Entry 6ZLZ (X-ray diffraction, 3.52 A resolution); this record covers chains A and C of the 6 polymer chains in the assembly.

Chain A (and C):
Name: Capsid protein VP1
Organism: Merkel cell polyomavirus
Notes: chain C of this document is another copy of the same molecule, construct and numbering; everything in this record applies to it too
UniProtKB: B0G0W3 (B0G0W3_9POLY); residue numbers follow UniProt; this construct covers 1-423
Chain sequence (423 residues; each row starts with the number of its first residue):
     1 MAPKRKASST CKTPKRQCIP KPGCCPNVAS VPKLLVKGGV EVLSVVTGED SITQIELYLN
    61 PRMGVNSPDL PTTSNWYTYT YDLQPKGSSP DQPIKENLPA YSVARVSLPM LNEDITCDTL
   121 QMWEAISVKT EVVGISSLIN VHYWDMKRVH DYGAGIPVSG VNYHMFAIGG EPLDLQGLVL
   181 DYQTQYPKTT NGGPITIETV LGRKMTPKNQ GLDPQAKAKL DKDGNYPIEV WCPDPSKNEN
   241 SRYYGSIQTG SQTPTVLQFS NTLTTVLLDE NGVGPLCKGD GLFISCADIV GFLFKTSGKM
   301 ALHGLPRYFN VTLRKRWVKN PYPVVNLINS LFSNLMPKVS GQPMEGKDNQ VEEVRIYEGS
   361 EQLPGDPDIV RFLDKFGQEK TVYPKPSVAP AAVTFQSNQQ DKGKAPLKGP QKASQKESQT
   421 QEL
Unresolved in the structure: 1-17, 377-423 (chain C: 1-17, 378-423)
Bound ions: Ca2+ site 1: S236, E239 (shared with E353(C) of chain C); Ca2+ site 2: E353 (shared with 1 residue of chain B; S236(C), E239(C) of chain C)
Reported in the primary citation:
  - self-association interface (contacts with another copy of this molecule); pairs are residue here / residue on that copy: C18-C24 (disulfide), C25-C117
  - Ca2+ coordination: S236, E239

Chain A / chain C interface:
Contacting residue pairs - 55 pairs, chain A then chain C:
  M122(A) with G365(C)
  E171(A) with D368(C)
  L212(A) with E352(C)
  K217(A) with E352(C), salt bridge
  S236(A) with E352(C)
  E239(A) with E353(C); R355(C), salt bridge
  N240(A) with P367(C)
  V273(A) with L363(C), hydrophobic
  K278(A) with D366(C), salt bridge; D368(C), salt bridge
  R316(A) with L363(C)
  V318(A) with L363(C); G365(C)
  K319(A) with Q362(C); L363(C), hydrogen bond (backbone-backbone); P364(C); G365(C), hydrogen bond (backbone-backbone)
  P321(A) with G365(C)
  Y322(A) with D366(C), hydrogen bond; D368(C); I369(C); V370(C), hydrogen bond (side chain-backbone); F376(C), hydrophobic
  N326(A) with L373(C)
  L327(A) with F376(C), hydrophobic
  S330(A) with L373(C)
  E345(A) with F372(C)
  E352(A) with K217(C), salt bridge; D234(C); S236(C), hydrogen bond
  E353(A) with E239(C)
  R355(A) with E239(C), salt bridge
  Q362(A) with K319(C)
  L363(A) with R316(C); V318(C); K319(C), hydrogen bond (backbone-backbone)
  P364(A) with K319(C)
  G365(A) with L276(C); V318(C); K319(C), hydrogen bond (backbone-backbone); P321(C)
  D366(A) with E171(C); K278(C); P321(C); Y322(C), hydrogen bond
  P367(A) with N240(C)
  D368(A) with Y322(C), hydrogen bond (backbone-side chain)
  I369(A) with Y322(C)
  V370(A) with Y322(C), hydrogen bond (backbone-side chain)
  L373(A) with N326(C); S330(C); M336(C), hydrophobic
  D374(A) with M336(C)
  F376(A) with L327(C), hydrophobic
Also at the interface, not in a pair above, chain A (35 interface residues in all): L276, M336
Also at the interface, not in a pair above, chain C (38 interface residues in all): M122, Q176, L212, V273, D374, K375

In short:
35 residues of chain A and 38 residues of chain C are in contact; the contacts include 10 hydrogen bonds and 6
salt bridges. Polar pairs include K217(A)-E352(C), E239(A)-R355(C) and K278(A)-D366(C). The paper reports Ca2+
coordination by S236(A) and E239(A); a self-association interface involving C18(A), C25(A) and C117(A).
Both chains are Capsid protein VP1 (Merkel cell polyomavirus). Entry 6ZLZ (Crystal Structure of Merkel Cell
Polyomavirus Virus-like Particle) was determined by X-ray diffraction, deposited together with 6ZML.
